8IAJ - chains A and D of the 8 polymer chains in the assembly; structure by electron microscopy, 3.10 A resolution.

== Chain A ==
Protein: chimera of Long chain base biosynthesis protein 1 and Serine palmitoyltransferase 1
Source organism: Arabidopsis thaliana
Notes: EC 2.3.1.50
Reference sequence: chimeric construct of Q94IB8, P25045: residues 25-101 from Q94IB8 (LCB1_ARATH) positions 1-77 (UniProt number = residue number - 24); residues 102-558 from P25045 positions 102-558 (same numbers)
Chain sequence (534 residues; numbered 25 to 558; the number before each row is that of its first residue):
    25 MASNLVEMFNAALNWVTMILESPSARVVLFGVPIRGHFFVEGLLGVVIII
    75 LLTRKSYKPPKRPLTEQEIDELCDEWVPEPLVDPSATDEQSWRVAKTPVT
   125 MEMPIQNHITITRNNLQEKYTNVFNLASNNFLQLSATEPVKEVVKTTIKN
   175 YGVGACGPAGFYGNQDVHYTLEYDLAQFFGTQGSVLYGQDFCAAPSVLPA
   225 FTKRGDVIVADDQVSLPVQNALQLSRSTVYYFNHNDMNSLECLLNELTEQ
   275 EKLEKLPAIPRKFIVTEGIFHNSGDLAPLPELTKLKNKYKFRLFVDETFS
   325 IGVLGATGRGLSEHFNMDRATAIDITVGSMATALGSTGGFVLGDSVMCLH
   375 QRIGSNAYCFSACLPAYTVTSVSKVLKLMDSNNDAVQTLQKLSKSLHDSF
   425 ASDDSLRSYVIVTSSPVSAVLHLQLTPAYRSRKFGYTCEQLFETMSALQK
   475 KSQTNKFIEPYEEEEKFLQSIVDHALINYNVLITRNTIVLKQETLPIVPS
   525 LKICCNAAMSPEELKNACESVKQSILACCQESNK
Disordered / not traced: 25-59, 555-558
Residues lining bound ligands: pyridoxal phosphate (PLP): Phe384, Ser385, Ala386
UniProt features mapped onto this chain:
  - modified residue: Thr121 (Phosphothreonine)

== Chain D ==
Protein: Protein ORM2
Source organism: Saccharomyces cerevisiae S288C
Reference sequence: Q06144 (ORM2_YEAST); residues 1-216 here = UniProt positions 1-216
Chain sequence (216 residues; numbered 1 to 216; the number before each row is that of its first residue):
     1 MIDRTKNESPAFEESPLTPNVSNLKPFPSQSNKISTPVTDHRRRRAAAVI
    51 SHVEQETFEDENDQQMLPNMNATWVDQRGAWLIHIVVIVLLRLFYSLFGS
   101 TPKWTWTLTNMTYIIGFYIMFHLVKGTPFDFNGGAYDNLTMWEQINDETL
   151 YTPTRKFLLIVPIVLFLISNQYYRNDMTLFLSNLAVTVLIGVVPKLGITH
   201 RLRISIPGITGRAQIS
Disordered / not traced: 1-34
Sequence notes: engineered mutation Ala46 (Ser in Q06144), Ala47 (Ser in Q06144), Ala48 (Ser in Q06144)
Residues lining bound ligands: Z1T (N-[(2S,3R,4E)-1,3-dihydroxyoctadec-4-en-2-yl]tetracosanamide): Asn71, Trp74, Ile83, His84, Val87, Leu91, Thr112, Gly116, Phe117, Ile119, Met120, Val124, Pro128, Met141
UniProt features mapped onto this chain:
  - modified residue: Ser9 (Phosphoserine), Ser15 (Phosphoserine), Thr18 (Phosphothreonine), Ser22 (Phosphoserine), Ser29 (Phosphoserine), Ser51 (Phosphoserine)
  - mutagenesis: Ser9 (S9A: Induces dysregulation of sphingolipid synthesis; when associated with A-15, A-18, A-36 and 46-A--A-48), Ser15 (S15A: Induces dysregulation of sphingolipid synthesis; when associated with A-9, A-18, A-36 and 46-A--A-48), Thr18 (T18A: Induces dysregulation of sphingolipid synthesis; when associated with A-9, A-15, A-36 and 46-A--A-48), Thr36 (T36A: Induces dysregulation of sphingolipid synthesis; when associated with A-9, A-15, A-18 and 46-A--A-48)

== Chain A / chain D interface ==
Contacting residue pairs (27):
  Lys227(A) with Gly133(D)
  Arg228(A) with His41(D); Arg43(D); Asp60(D), salt bridge; Asp63(D), salt bridge; Gly133(D), hydrogen bond (backbone-backbone); Gly134(D); Ala135(D)
  Gly229(A) with His41(D), hydrogen bond (backbone-backbone)
  Arg250(A) with Glu59(D), salt bridge; Asp63(D), salt bridge
  Ser251(A) with Thr39(D), hydrogen bond (backbone-side chain); His41(D)
  Thr252(A) with Pro37(D); Thr39(D); His41(D); Arg42(D)
  Val253(A) with Pro37(D); Val38(D), hydrogen bond (backbone-backbone); Thr39(D), hydrogen bond (backbone-side chain)
  Tyr254(A) with Pro37(D), hydrophobic; Arg42(D)
  Tyr255(A) with Val38(D), hydrophobic
  Leu267(A) with Ser35(D)
  Glu270(A) with Ser35(D), hydrogen bond
  Glu278(A) with Arg212(D), salt bridge
  Lys279(A) with Arg212(D)
Also at the interface, not in a pair above, chain A (15 interface residues in all): Leu280, Pro281
Also at the interface, not in a pair above, chain D (17 interface residues in all): Thr36, Arg45, Asp137

== Summary ==
Chain A and chain D form an interface of 15 and 17 residues respectively; the contacts include 6 hydrogen
bonds and 5 salt bridges. Among the polar pairs are Arg228(A)-Asp60(D), Arg228(A)-Asp63(D) and
Arg250(A)-Glu59(D). Bound to chain A: pyridoxal phosphate. Bound to chain D: compound Z1T.
Here chain A is chimera of Long chain base biosynthesis protein 1 and Serine palmitoyltransferase 1
(Arabidopsis thaliana) and chain D is Protein ORM2 (Saccharomyces cerevisiae S288C). Entry 8IAJ (Cryo-EM
structure of the yeast SPT-ORM2 (ORM2-S3A) complex) was determined by electron microscopy (same publication as
8IAK and 8IAM).
